Entry 8XL4 (electron microscopy, 3.38 A resolution); this record covers chains B and F of the 12 polymer chains in the assembly.

# Chain B (and F)
Protein: Propionyl-CoA carboxylase beta chain, mitochondrial
Organism: Homo sapiens
Notes: EC 6.4.1.3; chain F of this document is another copy of the same molecule, construct and numbering; everything in this record applies to it too
Reference sequence: P05166 (PCCB_HUMAN); residue numbers follow UniProt; this construct covers 1-539
Sequence (539 residues; row label = number of the first residue in the row):
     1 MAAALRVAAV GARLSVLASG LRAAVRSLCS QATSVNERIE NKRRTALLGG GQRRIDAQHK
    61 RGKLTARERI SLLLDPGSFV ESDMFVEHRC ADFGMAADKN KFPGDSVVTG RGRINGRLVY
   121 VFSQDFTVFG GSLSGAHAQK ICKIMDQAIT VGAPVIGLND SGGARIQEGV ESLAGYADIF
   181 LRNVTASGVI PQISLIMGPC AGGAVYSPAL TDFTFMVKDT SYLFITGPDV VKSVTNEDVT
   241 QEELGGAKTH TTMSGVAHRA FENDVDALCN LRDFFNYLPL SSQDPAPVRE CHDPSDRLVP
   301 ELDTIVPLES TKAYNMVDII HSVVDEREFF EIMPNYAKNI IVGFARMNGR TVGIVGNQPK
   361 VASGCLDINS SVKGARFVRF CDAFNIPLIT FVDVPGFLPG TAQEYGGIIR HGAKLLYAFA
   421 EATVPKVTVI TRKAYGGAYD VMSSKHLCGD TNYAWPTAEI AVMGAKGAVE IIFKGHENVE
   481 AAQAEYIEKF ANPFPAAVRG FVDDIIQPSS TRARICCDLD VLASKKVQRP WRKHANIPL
Not modelled in the structure: 1-32
UniProt features mapped onto this chain:
  - region: Asp325 to Gln358 (Acyl-CoA binding)
  - modified residue: Ser71 (Phosphoserine), Lys99 (N6-acetyllysine), Lys248 (N6-succinyllysine), Lys474 (N6-acetyllysine), Lys489 (N6-acetyllysine)
  - natural variant: Leu17 (L17M: In PA-2), Arg44 (R44P: In PA-2), Arg67 (R67S: In PA-2), Ser106 (S106R: In PA-2), Val107 (V107M: In PA-2), Gly112 (G112D: In PA-2), Gly131 (G131R: In PA-2), Lys140 (K140KICK: In PA-2), Ala153 (A153P: In PA-2), Arg165 (R165Q: In PA-2; R165W: In PA-2), Glu168 (E168K: In PA-2), Gly188 (G188R: In PA-2), 17 further natural variant entries in UniProt
Ligand contacts:
  - acetyl coenzyme A (ACO), molecule 1: Arg54, Phe126, Phe129, Gly130, Ser132, Gly162, Gly163, Ala164, Arg165, Ile166, Gln167, Pro199, Ala201, Gly202, Gly203
  - acetyl coenzyme A (ACO), molecule 2: Gly436, Gly437, Val462, Met463
  - biotin (BTN), molecule 1: Thr226, Ser233, Val234
  - biotin (BTN), molecule 2: Cys365, Pro395, Gly396, Phe397, Leu398, Pro399
From the paper describing this entry:
  - catalytic residues: Gly437, Ala438 (citing earlier work)

# Chain B / chain F interface
Residue-residue contacts (31):
  Asp450(B) with Gln147(F)
  Pro456(B) with Val35(F); Asn36(F); Ile39(F), hydrophobic
  Glu488(B) with Arg38(F), salt bridge
  Pro493(B) with Val35(F)
  Phe494(B) with Val35(F), hydrophobic; Ile39(F), hydrophobic
  Ala497(B) with Val86(F)
  Val498(B) with Phe85(F); Val86(F); Glu87(F), hydrogen bond (backbone-backbone)
  Gly500(B) with Val86(F)
  Val502(B) with Asp83(F)
  Asp503(B) with Ser82(F); Asp83(F), hydrogen bond (backbone-backbone); Lys143(F), salt bridge
  Asp504(B) with Met84(F); Phe85(F)
  Ile505(B) with Ile39(F), hydrophobic; Arg43(F), hydrogen bond (backbone-side chain); Phe85(F)
  Cys517(B) with Arg111(F)
  Asp518(B) with Arg111(F), salt bridge
  Val521(B) with Arg111(F); Arg113(F); Val151(F)
  Ser524(B) with Val151(F)
  Lys525(B) with Thr150(F)
  Lys526(B) with Thr150(F)
  Val527(B) with Thr150(F)
Interface residues without a listed pair, chain B (24 interface residues in all): Lys445, Asn492, Arg499, Ile506, Gln507
Interface residues without a listed pair, chain F (21 interface residues in all): Lys42, Glu81, Arg89, Leu118

# Overview
24 residues of chain B and 21 residues of chain F are in contact; the contacts include 3 hydrogen bonds and 3
salt bridges. Polar pairs include Glu488(B)-Arg38(F), Asp503(B)-Lys143(F) and Asp518(B)-Arg111(F). Bound to
chain B: biotin and acetyl coenzyme A. The paper reports catalytic residues Gly437(B) and Ala438(B).
Chain B and chain F are both Propionyl-CoA carboxylase beta chain, mitochondrial (Homo sapiens); the
structure, Structure of human propionyl-CoA carboxylase in complex with acetyl-CoA (PCC-ACO), was determined
by electron microscopy together with 8XL3, 8XL5, 8XL6, 8XL7 and 8XL8 from the same study.
